Entry 5ME0 (electron microscopy, 13.50 A resolution (very low resolution: no residue pairs are listed; an interface is given only as per-side residue counts)); this record covers chains A and N of the 26 polymer chains in the assembly.

== Chain A ==
Molecule: 16S ribosomal RNA
From: Escherichia coli K-12
Sequence (1534 nucleotides; each row starts with the number of its first residue):
     1 AAAUUGAAGAGUUUGAUCAUGGCUCAGAUUGAACGCUGGCGGCAGGCCUA
    51 ACACAUGCAAGUCGAACGGUAACAGGAAGAAGCUUGCUUCUUUGCUGACG
   101 AGUGGCGGACGGGUGAGUAAUGUCUGGGAAACUGCCUGAUGGAGGGGGAU
   151 AACUACUGGAAACGGUAGCUAAUACCGCAUAACGUCGCAAGACCAAAGAG
   201 GGGGACCUUCGGGCCUCUUGCCAUCGGAUGUGCCCAGAUGGGAUUAGCUA
   251 GUAGGUGGGGUAACGGCUCACCUAGGCGACGAUCCCUAGCUGGUCUGAGA
   301 GGAUGACCAGCCACACUGGAACUGAGACACGGUCCAGACUCCUACGGGAG
   351 GCAGCAGUGGGGAAUAUUGCACAAUGGGCGCAAGCCUGAUGCAGCCAUGC
   401 CGCGUGUAUGAAGAAGGCCUUCGGGUUGUAAAGUACUUUCAGCGGGGAGG
   451 AAGGGAGUAAAGUUAAUACCUUUGCUCAUUGACGUUACCCGCAGAAGAAG
   501 CACCGGCUAACUCCGUGCCAGCAGCCXCGGUAAUACGGAGGGUGCAAGCG
   551 UUAAUCGGAAUUACUGGGCGUAAAGCGCACGCAGGCGGUUUGUUAAGUCA
   601 GAUGUGAAAUCCCCGGGCUCAACCUGGGAACUGCAUCUGAUACUGGCAAG
   651 CUUGAGUCUCGUAGAGGGGGGUAGAAUUCCAGGUGUAGCGGUGAAAUGCG
   701 UAGAGAUCUGGAGGAAUACCGGUGGCGAAGGCGGCCCCCUGGACGAAGAC
   751 UGACGCUCAGGUGCGAAAGCGUGGGGAGCAAACAGGAUUAGAUACCCUGG
   801 UAGUCCACGCCGUAAACGAUGUCGACUUGGAGGUUGUGCCCUUGAGGCGU
   851 GGCUUCCGGAGCUAACGCGUUAAGUCGACCGCCUGGGGAGUACGGCCGCA
   901 AGGUUAAAACUCAAAUGAAUUGACGGGGGCCCGCACAAGCGGUGGAGCAU
   951 GUGGUUUAAUUCGAUGXAACGCGAAGAACCUUACCUGGUCUUGACAUCCA
  1001 CGGAAGUUUUCAGAGAUGAGAAUGUGCCUUCGGGAACCGUGAGACAGGUG
  1051 CUGCAUGGCUGUCGUCAGCUCGUGUUGUGAAAUGUUGGGUUAAGUCCCGC
  1101 AACGAGCGCAACCCUUAUCCUUUGUUGCCAGCGGUCCGGCCGGGAACUCA
  1151 AAGGAGACUGCCAGUGAUAAACUGGAGGAAGGUGGGGAUGACGUCAAGUC
  1201 AUCAUGGCCCUUACGACCAGGGCUACACACGUGCUACAAUGGCGCAUACA
  1251 AAGAGAAGCGACCUCGCGAGAGCAAGCGGACCUCAUAAAGUGCGUCGUAG
  1301 UCCGGAUUGGAGUCUGCAACUCGACUCCAUGAAGUCGGAAUCGCUAGUAA
  1351 UCGUGGAUCAGAAUGCCACGGUGAAUACGUUCCCGGGCCUUGUACACACC
  1401 GCCCGUXACACCAUGGGAGUGGGUUGCAAAAGAAGUAGGUAGCUUAACCU
  1451 UCGGGAGGGCGCUUACCACUUUGUGAUUCAUGACUGGGGUGAAGUCGUAA
  1501 CAAGGUAACCGUAGGGGAACCUGCGGUUGGAUCA
Modified / non-standard residues: PSU (pseudouridine-5'-monophosphate) at position 516, G7M (N7-methyl-guanosine-5'-monophosphate) at position 527, 2MG (2N-methylguanosine-5'-monophosphate) at position 966, 5MC (5-methylcytidine-5'-monophosphate) at position 967, 2MG (2N-methylguanosine-5'-monophosphate) at position 1207, 4OC (4n,o2'-methylcytidine-5'-monophosphate) at position 1402, 5MC (5-methylcytidine-5'-monophosphate) at position 1407, UR3 (3-methyluridine-5'-monophoshate) at position 1498, 2MG (2N-methylguanosine-5'-monophosphate) at position 1516, MA6 (6N-dimethyladenosine-5'-monophoshate) at position 1518, MA6 (6N-dimethyladenosine-5'-monophoshate) at position 1519
Reported in the primary citation:
  - conformationally variable residues (domain motion): G1338, A1339

== Chain N ==
Protein: 30S ribosomal protein S14
From: Escherichia coli K-12
UniProt: P0AG59 (RS14_ECOLI); numbering as in UniProt (aligned over 1-101)
Sequence (101 residues; each row starts with the number of its first residue):
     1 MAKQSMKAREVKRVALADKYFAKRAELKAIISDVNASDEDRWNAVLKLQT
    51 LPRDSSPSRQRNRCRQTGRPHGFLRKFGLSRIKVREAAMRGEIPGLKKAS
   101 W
Unresolved in the structure: 1

== Interface between chain A and chain N ==
At this resolution (14 A) residue pairs are not listed: 45 residues of chain A and 40 of chain N lie at the interface.

== Summary ==
45 residues of chain A face 40 of chain N across their interface. The paper reports conformational variability
at G1338(A) and A1339(A).
Here chain A is 16S ribosomal RNA and chain N is 30S ribosomal protein S14, both from Escherichia coli K-12.
Entry 5ME0 (Structure of the 30S Pre-Initiation Complex 1 (30S IC-1) Stalled by GE81112) was determined by
electron microscopy together with 5ME1 from the same study.
